PDB entry 3QFJ | X-ray diffraction, 2.29 A resolution | chains C and D of the 5 polymer chains in the assembly

# Chain C
Molecule: TAX(Y5F) peptide
Notes: engineered mutation(s): Y5F
Amino-acid sequence (9 residues; numbered 1 to 9; the number before each row is that of its first residue):
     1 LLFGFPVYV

# Chain D
Molecule: A6 alpha chain
Organism: Homo sapiens
Amino-acid sequence (200 residues; each row starts with the number of its first residue; note: 6 numbers in that range are skipped by the numbering (no residue carries them; nothing is unmodelled there)):
     1 KEVEQNSGPL SVPEGAIASL NCTYSDRGSQ SFFWYRQYSG KSPELIMSIY SNGDKEDG
    61 RFTAQLNKAS QYVSLLIRDS QPSDSATYLC AVT
    98 TDSWGKLQFG AGTQVVVTPD IQNPDPAVYQ LRDSKSSDKS VCLFTDFDSQ TNVSQSKDSD
   158 VYITDKTVLD MRSMDFKSNS AVAWSNKSDF ACANAFNNSI IPEDTFFPS
Cystine bridges: C22-C90, C139-C189

# How chain C and chain D interact
Residue-residue contacts - 12 pairs, chain C then chain D:
  L1(C) - G28(D)
  L1(C) - Q30(D)
  L2(C) - Q30(D)  hydrogen bond (backbone-side chain)
  F3(C) - Q30(D)
  G4(C) - Q30(D)  hydrogen bond (backbone-side chain)
  G4(C) - T98(D)
  G4(C) - D99(D)
  G4(C) - S100(D)  hydrogen bond (backbone-backbone)
  F5(C) - Q30(D)
  F5(C) - S31(D)
  F5(C) - D99(D)
  F5(C) - S100(D)
Also at the interface, not in a pair above, chain C (6 interface residues in all): P6
Also at the interface, not in a pair above, chain D (7 interface residues in all): T93
Interface features reported in the paper:
  - pairs named by the authors: G4(C)-S100(D) (backbone contact)

# In short
6 residues of chain C face 7 of chain D across their interface; the contacts include 3 hydrogen bonds. Polar
pairs include L2(C)-Q30(D), G4(C)-Q30(D) and G4(C)-S100(D). The paper describes a backbone contact between
G4(C) and S100(D).
Here chain C is TAX(Y5F) peptide and chain D is A6 alpha chain (Homo sapiens). Entry 3QFJ (The complex between
TCR A6 and human Class I MHC HLA-A2 with the modified TAX (Y5F) ...) was determined by X-ray diffraction (same
publication as 3QH3).
